PDB entry 4M18 | X-ray diffraction, 3.20 A resolution | chains A and C of the 3 polymer chains in the assembly

[Chain A (and C)]
Protein: Pulmonary surfactant-associated protein D
Source organism: Homo sapiens
Notes: fragment: neck and carbohydrate recognition domain; chain C of this document is another copy of the same molecule, construct and numbering; everything in this record applies to it too
Reference sequence: P35247 (SFTPD_HUMAN); residues 209-355 here correspond to UniProt positions 229-375 (UniProt number = residue number + 20)
Chain sequence (147 residues; row label = number of the first residue in the row):
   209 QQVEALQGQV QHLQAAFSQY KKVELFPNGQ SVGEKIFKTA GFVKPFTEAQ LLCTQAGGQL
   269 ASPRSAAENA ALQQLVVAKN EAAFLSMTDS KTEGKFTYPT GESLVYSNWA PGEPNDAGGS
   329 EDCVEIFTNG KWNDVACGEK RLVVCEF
Not modelled in the structure: 209-213 (chain C: 209-211)
Sequence notes: engineered mutation Ala325 (Asp345 in P35247), Val343 (Arg363 in P35247)
Disulfide bonds: Cys261-Cys353, Cys331-Cys345

[How chain A and chain C interact]
Pairs across the interface (28):
  Leu214(A) - Leu214(C)  hydrophobic
  Gln215(A) - Leu214(C)
  Val218(A) - Leu214(C)  hydrophobic
  Val218(A) - Val218(C)  hydrophobic
  Gln222(A) - Gln217(C)  hydrogen bond
  Phe225(A) - Ala224(C)
  Phe225(A) - Phe225(C)  hydrophobic
  Phe225(A) - Tyr228(C)  hydrophobic
  Lys229(A) - Tyr228(C)
  Glu232(A) - Val231(C)
  Glu232(A) - Glu232(C)
  Leu233(A) - Tyr228(C)
  Glu242(A) - Gln227(C)  hydrogen bond (backbone-side chain)
  Ile244(A) - Gln227(C)
  Ile244(A) - Tyr228(C)
  Ile244(A) - Val231(C)  hydrophobic
  Lys246(A) - Val231(C)  hydrogen bond (side chain-backbone)
  Lys246(A) - Glu232(C)
  Lys246(A) - Phe234(C)  hydrogen bond (side chain-backbone)
  Thr247(A) - Phe234(C)
  Ala248(A) - Phe234(C)  hydrophobic
  Ala264(A) - Lys230(C)
  Ala264(A) - Phe234(C)  hydrophobic
  Gly265(A) - Lys230(C)
  Cys353(A) - Phe234(C)  hydrophobic
  Phe355(A) - Gln227(C)  hydrogen bond (backbone-side chain)
  Phe355(A) - Val231(C)  hydrophobic
  Phe355(A) - Phe234(C)  hydrophobic
Interface residues without a listed pair, chain A (22 interface residues in all): Leu221, Ser239, Lys243, Leu260, Val351
Interface residues without a listed pair, chain C (13 interface residues in all): Leu221, Pro235

[Overview]
22 residues of chain A and 13 residues of chain C are in contact; the contacts include 5 hydrogen bonds. Among
the polar pairs are Gln222(A)-Gln217(C), Glu242(A)-Gln227(C) and Lys246(A)-Val231(C).
Chain A and chain C are both Pulmonary surfactant-associated protein D (Homo sapiens); the structure, Crystal
Structure of Surfactant Protein-D D325A/R343V mutant in complex with trimannose (Man-a1,2Man-a1,2Man), was
determined by X-ray diffraction (same publication as 4M17).
